Entry 7N5W (X-ray diffraction, 2.24 A resolution); this record covers chains A and X of the 3 polymer chains in the assembly.

[Chain A]
Name: Zinc finger and BTB domain-containing protein 7A
Source organism: Homo sapiens
Notes: fragment: zinc finger domain
UniProt: O95365 (ZBT7A_HUMAN); numbering as in UniProt (aligned over 380-500)
Amino-acid sequence (133 residues; numbered 375 to 507; the number before each row is that of its first residue):
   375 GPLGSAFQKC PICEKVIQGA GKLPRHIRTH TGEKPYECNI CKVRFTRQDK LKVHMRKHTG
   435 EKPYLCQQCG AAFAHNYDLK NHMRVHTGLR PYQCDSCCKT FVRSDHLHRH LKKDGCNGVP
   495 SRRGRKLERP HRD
Disordered / not traced: 375-376, 462-507
Construct notes: expression tag (375-379, 501-507)
Bound ions: Zn2+ site 1: Cys384, Cys387, His400, His404; Zn2+ site 2: Cys412, Cys415, His428, His432; Zn2+ site 3: Cys440, Cys443, His456, His460
From the paper describing this entry:
  - specificity-determining residues: Gly393, Val427 (proposed by the authors, not directly observed)

[Chain X]
Molecule: DNA Strand I
Sequence (16 nucleotides; each row starts with the number of its first residue; numbers below 1 keep their minus sign (DC-1 is residue -1)):
    -1 CAAACATGAA GGGTCC

[Interface between chain A and chain X]
Residue-residue contacts - 16 pairs, chain A then chain X:
  Lys389(A) - DG10(X)  salt bridge to the phosphate
  Ile391(A) - DG10(X)  sugar contact
  Ile391(A) - DG11(X)  phosphate contact
  Gln392(A) - DG11(X)  hydrogen bond to the phosphate
  Gln392(A) - DT12(X)  phosphate contact
  Lys396(A) - DT12(X)  hydrogen bond to the base
  Lys396(A) - DC13(X)  base contact
  Arg399(A) - DG10(X)  base contact
  Arg399(A) - DG11(X)  hydrogen bond to the base
  His400(A) - DG10(X)  salt bridge to the phosphate
  Thr403(A) - DG9(X)  phosphate contact
  Arg421(A) - DG9(X)  base contact
  Arg421(A) - DG10(X)  hydrogen bond to the base
  Lys424(A) - DA8(X)  hydrogen bond to the base
  Lys424(A) - DG9(X)  hydrogen bond to the base
  Lys431(A) - DA7(X)  salt bridge to the phosphate
Also at the interface, not in a pair above, chain A (15 interface residues in all): Val390, Gly393, Lys408, Thr420, Asp423

[In short]
The interface between chain A and chain X involves 15 residues on one side and 7 on the other, with 6 hydrogen
bonds and 3 salt bridges. Polar pairs include Lys396(A)-DT12(X), Arg399(A)-DG11(X) and Arg421(A)-DG10(X).
Cys384(A), Cys387(A), His400(A) and His404(A) form the Zn2+ site 1. From the paper: specificity determinants
Gly393(A) and Val427(A).
Chain A is Zinc finger and BTB domain-containing protein 7A (Homo sapiens) and chain X is DNA Strand I; the
structure, ZBTB7A Zinc Finger Domain Bound to DNA Duplex Containing GGACCC (Oligo 23), was determined by X-ray
diffraction, deposited together with 8E3D, 8E3E, 7N5U and 7N5V.
